PDB entry 5N8N | electron microscopy, 3.28 A resolution | chains B and a of the 30 polymer chains in the assembly

== Chain B ==
Name: EvpB family type VI secretion protein
Source organism: Pseudomonas aeruginosa
UniProt: A0A0E1AL03 (A0A0E1AL03_PSEAI); residues 38-498 here = UniProt positions 38-498
Chain sequence (461 residues; numbered 38 to 498; the number before each row is that of its first residue):
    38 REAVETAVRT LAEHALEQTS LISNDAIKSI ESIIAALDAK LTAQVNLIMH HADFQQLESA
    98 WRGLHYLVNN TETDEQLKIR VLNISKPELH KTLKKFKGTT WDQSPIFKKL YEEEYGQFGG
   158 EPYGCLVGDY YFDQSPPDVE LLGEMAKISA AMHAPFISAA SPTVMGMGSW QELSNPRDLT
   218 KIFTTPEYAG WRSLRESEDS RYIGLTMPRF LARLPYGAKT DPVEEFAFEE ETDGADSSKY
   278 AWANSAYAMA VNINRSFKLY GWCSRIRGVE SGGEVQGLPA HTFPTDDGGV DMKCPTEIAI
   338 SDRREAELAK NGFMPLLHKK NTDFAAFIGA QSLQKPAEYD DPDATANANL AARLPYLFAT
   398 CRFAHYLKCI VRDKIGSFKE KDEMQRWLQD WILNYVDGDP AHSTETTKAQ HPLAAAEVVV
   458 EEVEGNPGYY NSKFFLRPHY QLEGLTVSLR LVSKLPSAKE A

== Chain a ==
Name: Type VI secretion protein, family
Source organism: Pseudomonas aeruginosa
UniProt: A0A072ZG09 (A0A072ZG09_PSEAI); residue numbers follow UniProt; this construct covers 4-135
Chain sequence (132 residues; row label = number of the first residue in the row):
     4 TTSSQKFIAR NRAPRVQIEY DVELYGAEKK VQLPFVMGVM ADLAGKPAEP QAAVADRKFL
    64 EIDVDNFDAR LKAMKPRVAF NVPNVLTGEG NLSLDITFES MDDFSPAAVA RKVDSLNKLL
   124 EARTQLANLL TY

== Interface between chain B and chain a ==
Pairs across the interface - 20 pairs, chain B then chain a:
  L48(B) - L122(a)
  A49(B) - T90(a)
  A49(B) - L122(a)  hydrophobic
  E50(B) - T90(a)
  A52(B) - K121(a)
  A52(B) - L122(a)  hydrophobic
  L53(B) - N87(a)
  L53(B) - L89(a)  hydrophobic
  L53(B) - T90(a)
  L53(B) - E92(a)
  Q55(B) - K121(a)
  S57(B) - D117(a)
  L58(B) - L95(a)  hydrophobic
  L58(B) - S118(a)
  N61(B) - E92(a)  hydrogen bond
  D62(B) - N84(a)
  D62(B) - G93(a)
  D62(B) - N94(a)
  D62(B) - S96(a)  hydrogen bond
  K65(B) - N94(a)

== Summary ==
The interface between chain B and chain a involves 11 residues on one side and 13 on the other; the contacts
include 2 hydrogen bonds. Polar pairs include N61(B)-E92(a) and D62(B)-S96(a).
Here chain B is EvpB family type VI secretion protein and chain a is Type VI secretion protein, family, both
from Pseudomonas aeruginosa. Entry 5N8N (Contracted sheath of a Pseudomonas aeruginosa type six secretion
system consisting of TssB1 and TssC1) was determined by electron microscopy.
